Entry 8JIA (electron microscopy, 3.90 A resolution); this record covers chains E and C of the 5 polymer chains in the assembly.

[Chain E]
Name: Probable endopeptidase MT2245
Organism: Mycobacterium tuberculosis
Notes: EC 3.4.-.-
UniProtKB: P9WHU2 (Y2190_MYCTO); numbering as in UniProt (aligned over 1-385)
Chain sequence (385 residues; numbered 1 to 385; the number before each row is that of its first residue):
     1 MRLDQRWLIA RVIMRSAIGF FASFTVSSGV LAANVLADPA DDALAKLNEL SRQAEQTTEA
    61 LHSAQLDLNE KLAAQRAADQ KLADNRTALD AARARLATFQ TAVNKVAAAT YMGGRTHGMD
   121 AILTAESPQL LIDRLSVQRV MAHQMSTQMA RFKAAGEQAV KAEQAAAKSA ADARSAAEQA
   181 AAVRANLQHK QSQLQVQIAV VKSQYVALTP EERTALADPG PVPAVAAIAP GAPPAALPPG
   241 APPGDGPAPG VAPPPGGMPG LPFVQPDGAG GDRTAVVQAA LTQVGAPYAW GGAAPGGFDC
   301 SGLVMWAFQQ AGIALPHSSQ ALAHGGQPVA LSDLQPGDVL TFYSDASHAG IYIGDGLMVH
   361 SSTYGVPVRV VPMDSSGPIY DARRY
Unresolved in the structure: 1-44, 215-270
Swiss-Prot annotation at these positions:
  - active site: C300 (Nucleophile), H348 (Proton acceptor), H360

[Chain C]
Name: Cell division protein FtsX
Organism: Mycobacterium tuberculosis
UniProtKB: A0A045GRS5 (A0A045GRS5_MYCTX); numbering as in UniProt (aligned over 1-297)
Chain sequence (297 residues; numbered 1 to 297; the number before each row is that of its first residue):
     1 MRFGFLLNEV LTGFRRNVTM TIAMILTTAI SVGLFGGGML VVRLADSSRA IYLDRVESQV
    61 FLTEDVSAND SSCDTTACKA LREKIETRSD VKAVRFLNRQ QAYDDAIRKF PQFKDVAGKD
   121 SFPASFIVKL ENPEQHKDFD TAMKGQPGVL DVLNQKELID RLFAVLDGLS NAAFAVALVQ
   181 AIGAILLIAN MVQVAAYTRR TEIGIMRLVG ASRWYTQLPF LVEAMLAATM GVGIAVAGLM
   241 VVRALFLENA LNQFYQANLI AKVDYADILF ITPWLLLLGV AMSGLTAYLT LRLYVRR
Unresolved in the structure: 296-297
Disulfide bonds: C73-C78

[Chain E / chain C interface]
Residue-residue contacts (35):
  Q100(E) - A117(C)  hydrogen bond (side chain-backbone)
  Q100(E) - G118(C)
  N104(E) - A117(C)  hydrogen bond (side chain-backbone)
  N104(E) - G118(C)
  N104(E) - S121(C)
  A107(E) - F113(C)  hydrophobic
  A107(E) - F122(C)
  A108(E) - S121(C)
  T110(E) - F110(C)
  T110(E) - F113(C)
  Y111(E) - Q59(C)
  Y111(E) - F61(C)
  Y111(E) - K109(C)  hydrogen bond
  Y111(E) - F122(C)  hydrophobic
  M112(E) - F61(C)  hydrophobic
  M112(E) - L150(C)  hydrophobic
  M112(E) - D151(C)
  M112(E) - L153(C)
  G113(E) - L153(C)
  R115(E) - F110(C)
  R115(E) - A257(C)  hydrogen bond (side chain-backbone)
  R115(E) - N258(C)  hydrogen bond (side chain-backbone)
  H117(E) - Q253(C)  hydrogen bond (side chain-backbone)
  H117(E) - A257(C)
  M119(E) - F254(C)  hydrophobic
  D120(E) - L259(C)
  I122(E) - R161(C)  hydrogen bond (backbone-side chain)
  L123(E) - L158(C)
  L123(E) - I159(C)
  L123(E) - R161(C)  hydrogen bond (backbone-side chain)
  L123(E) - L259(C)  hydrophobic
  T124(E) - L158(C)
  T124(E) - R161(C)
  A125(E) - R161(C)  hydrogen bond (backbone-side chain)
  E126(E) - L158(C)
Interface residues without a listed pair, chain E (18 interface residues in all): V103
Interface residues without a listed pair, chain C (24 interface residues in all): V116, P123, L162, Q256

[Summary]
Chain E and chain C form an interface of 18 and 24 residues respectively; the contacts include 9 hydrogen
bonds. Polar pairs include Q100(E)-A117(C), N104(E)-A117(C) and Y111(E)-K109(C). Curated annotation (UniProt)
lists 3 active-site residues on chain E.
Chain E is Probable endopeptidase MT2245 and chain C is Cell division protein FtsX, both from Mycobacterium
tuberculosis; the structure, Cryo-EM structure of Mycobacterium tuberculosis ATP bound FtsE(E165Q)X/RipC
complex in peptidisc, was determined by electron microscopy together with 8IDB, 8IDC, 8IDD and 8IGQ from the
same study.
